4K4G - chains A and B of the 4 polymer chains in the assembly; structure by X-ray diffraction, 2.15 A resolution.

# Chain A
Protein: DNA polymerase lambda
From: Homo sapiens
Notes: EC 2.7.7.7, 4.2.99.-
UniProt: Q9UGP5 (DPOLL_HUMAN); residues 245-575 here = UniProt positions 245-575
Chain sequence (340 residues; row label = number of the first residue in the row):
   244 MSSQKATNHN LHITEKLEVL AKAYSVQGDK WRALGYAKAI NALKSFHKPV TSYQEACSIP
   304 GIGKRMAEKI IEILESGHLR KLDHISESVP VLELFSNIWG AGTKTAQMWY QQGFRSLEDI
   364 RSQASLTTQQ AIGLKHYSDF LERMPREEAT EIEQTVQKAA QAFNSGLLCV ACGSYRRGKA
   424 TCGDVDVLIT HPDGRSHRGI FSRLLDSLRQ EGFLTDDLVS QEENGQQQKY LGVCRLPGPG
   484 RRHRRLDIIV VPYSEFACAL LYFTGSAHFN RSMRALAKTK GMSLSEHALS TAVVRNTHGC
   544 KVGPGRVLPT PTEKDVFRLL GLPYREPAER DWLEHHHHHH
Unresolved in the structure: 244-249, 538-546, 581-583
Differences from the reference sequence: expression tag (244, 576-583)
Metal / ion sites: Ca2+ site 1: Cys-300, Ile-302, Ile-305 (shared with 1 residue of chain D); Ca2+ site 2: Ser-339, Ile-341, Ala-344 (shared with 1 residue of chain C); Ca2+ site 3: Asp-427, Asp-429 (together with 1S0); Ca2+ site 4: Asp-427, Asp-429, Asp-490 (together with 1S0) (shared with 1 residue of chain C); Ca2+ site 5 near Ser-463 (its only coordinating residue here)
Small-molecule neighbours: 1S0 (4-amino-1-{2-deoxy-5-O-[(R)-hydroxy{[(S)-hydroxy(phosphonooxy)phosphoryl]oxy}phosphoryl]-beta-L-erythro-pentofuranosyl}pyrimidin-2(1H)-one): Arg-386, Gly-416, Ser-417, Arg-420, Thr-424, Cys-425, Gly-426, Asp-427, Asp-429, Tyr-505, Phe-506, Thr-507, Gly-508, Ser-509, Ala-510, Asn-513
What the authors report for this chain:
  - binding site for 1S0: Arg-386, Tyr-505, Phe-506, Ala-510, Arg-517
  - binding site for the 11-nt DNA strand: Tyr-505
  - conformationally variable residues (side-chain flip): Asp-427, Asp-429, Asp-490, Tyr-505, Phe-506, Arg-514
  - mutagenesis - R517A (2,000-fold): decreased catalytic activity on D-dCTP
  - mutagenesis - R517A: increased binding to D-dCTP
  - mutagenesis - R517A: abolished catalytic activity on 1S0
  - mutagenesis - R517A (54-fold): decreased binding to 1S0
  - Ca2+ coordination: Asp-427, Asp-429, Asp-490 (citing earlier work)

# Chain B
Molecule: 11-nt DNA strand
Sequence (11 nucleotides; numbered 1 to 11; the number before each row is that of its first residue):
     1 CGGCGGTACT G

# Interface between chain A and chain B
Contacting residue pairs - 29 pairs, chain A then chain B:
  Trp-274(A) / DC4(B)  stacking on the base
  Trp-274(A) / DG5(B)  phosphate contact
  Leu-277(A) / DC4(B)  base contact
  Thr-371(A) / DG11(B)  phosphate contact
  Gln-372(A) / DT10(B)  sugar contact
  Val-462(A) / DC9(B)  phosphate contact
  Val-462(A) / DT10(B)  phosphate contact
  Ser-463(A) / DC9(B)  phosphate contact
  Ser-463(A) / DT10(B)  hydrogen bond to the phosphate
  Gln-464(A) / DC9(B)  phosphate contact
  Gln-464(A) / DT10(B)  phosphate contact
  Gln-471(A) / DA8(B)  phosphate contact
  Gln-471(A) / DC9(B)  phosphate contact
  Lys-472(A) / DA8(B)  sugar contact
  Tyr-505(A) / DG6(B)  base contact
  Asn-513(A) / DG5(B)  base contact
  Arg-514(A) / DG5(B)  salt bridge to the phosphate
  Arg-517(A) / DG5(B)  base contact
  Arg-517(A) / DG6(B)  hydrogen bond to the sugar
  Ala-518(A) / DG5(B)  sugar contact
  Lys-521(A) / DC4(B)  salt bridge to the phosphate
  Lys-521(A) / DG6(B)  salt bridge to the phosphate
  Leu-527(A) / DG6(B)  sugar contact
  Ser-528(A) / DG6(B)  phosphate contact
  Ser-528(A) / DT7(B)  sugar contact
  Glu-529(A) / DG6(B)  base contact
  Glu-529(A) / DT7(B)  sugar contact
  His-530(A) / DT7(B)  phosphate contact
  His-530(A) / DA8(B)  salt bridge to the phosphate
Also at the interface, not in a pair above, chain A (21 interface residues in all): Leu-461, Ser-526

# Overview
Chain A and chain B form an interface of 21 and 8 residues respectively, with 2 hydrogen bonds, 4 salt bridges
and 1 aromatic stacking contact. Polar pairs include Arg-517(A)/DG6(B), Ser-463(A)/DT10(B) and
Arg-514(A)/DG5(B). The paper reports a binding site for 1S0 at Arg-386(A), Tyr-505(A) and Phe-506(A) among
others; R517A of chain A reduces catalytic activity on D-dCTP.
Chain A is DNA polymerase lambda (Homo sapiens) and chain B is an 11-nt DNA strand; the structure, Ternary
crystal structures of human DNA POLYMERASE LAMBDA IN COMPLEX WITH DNA AND L-DCTP, was determined by X-ray
diffraction together with 4K4H and 4K4I from the same study.
